Entry 4ZKD (X-ray diffraction, 2.18 A resolution); this record covers chain A.

[Chain A]
Molecule: Superkiller protein 7
From: Saccharomyces cerevisiae
UniProtKB: Q08491 (SKI7_YEAST); numbering as in UniProt (aligned over 254-747)
Sequence (499 residues; each row starts with the number of its first residue):
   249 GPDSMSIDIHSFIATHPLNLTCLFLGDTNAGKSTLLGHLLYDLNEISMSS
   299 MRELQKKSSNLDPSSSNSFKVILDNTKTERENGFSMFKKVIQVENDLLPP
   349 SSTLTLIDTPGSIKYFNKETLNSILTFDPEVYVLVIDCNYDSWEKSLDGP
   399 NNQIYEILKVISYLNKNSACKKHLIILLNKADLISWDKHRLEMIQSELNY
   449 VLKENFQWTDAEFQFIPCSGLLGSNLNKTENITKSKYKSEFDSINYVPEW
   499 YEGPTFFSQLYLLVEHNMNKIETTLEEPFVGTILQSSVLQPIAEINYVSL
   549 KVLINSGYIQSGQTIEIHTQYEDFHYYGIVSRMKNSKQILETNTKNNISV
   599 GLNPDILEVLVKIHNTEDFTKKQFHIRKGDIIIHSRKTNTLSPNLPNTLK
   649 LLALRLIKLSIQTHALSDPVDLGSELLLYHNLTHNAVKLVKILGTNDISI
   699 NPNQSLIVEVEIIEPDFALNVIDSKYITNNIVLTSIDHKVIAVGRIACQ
Disordered / not traced: 249-254, 477-491, 637-644
Differences from the reference sequence: expression tag (249-253)
Metal / ion sites: Mg2+: Ser281, Ser333 (together with GDP, phosphate ion)
Ligand contacts: GDP (guanosine-5'-diphosphate): Asp275, Thr276, Asn277, Ala278, Gly279, Lys280, Ser281, Thr282, Ser313, Ser314, Asn315, Lys318, Asp322, Ser333, Asn427, Lys428, Asp430, Leu431, Ser467, Gly468, Leu469
Swiss-Prot annotation at these positions:
  - region: Gly274 to Ser281 (G1), Gly331 to Phe335 (G2), Asp356 to Gly359 (G3), Asn427 to Asp430 (G4), Ser467 to Leu469 (G5)
  - binding site (GTP): Gly274 to Ser281, Asp356 to Ser360, Asn427 to Asp430
Reported in the primary citation:
  - binding site for GDP: Leu469
  - Mg2+ coordination: Ser333

[In short]
Chain A binds GDP. Ser281 and Ser333 coordinate Mg2+. Curated annotation (UniProt) lists 17 GTP-binding
residues. From the paper: a binding site for GDP at Leu469; Mg2+ coordination by Ser333.
Chain A is Superkiller protein 7 (Saccharomyces cerevisiae); the structure, Crystal structure of the S.
cerevisiae Ski7 GTPase-like domain, bound to GDP and inorganic phosphate, was determined by X-ray diffraction
(same publication as 4ZKE).
